Entry 8SGZ (electron microscopy, 3.20 A resolution); this record covers chains C and H of the 12 polymer chains in the assembly.

Chain C (and H):
Molecule: Propionyl-coa carboxylase beta chain, putative
Source organism: Leishmania tarentolae
Notes: chain H of this document is another copy of the same molecule, construct and numbering; everything in this record applies to it too
UniProt: A0A640KR17 (A0A640KR17_LEITA); residue numbers follow UniProt; this construct covers 34-522
Sequence (489 residues; row label = number of the first residue in the row):
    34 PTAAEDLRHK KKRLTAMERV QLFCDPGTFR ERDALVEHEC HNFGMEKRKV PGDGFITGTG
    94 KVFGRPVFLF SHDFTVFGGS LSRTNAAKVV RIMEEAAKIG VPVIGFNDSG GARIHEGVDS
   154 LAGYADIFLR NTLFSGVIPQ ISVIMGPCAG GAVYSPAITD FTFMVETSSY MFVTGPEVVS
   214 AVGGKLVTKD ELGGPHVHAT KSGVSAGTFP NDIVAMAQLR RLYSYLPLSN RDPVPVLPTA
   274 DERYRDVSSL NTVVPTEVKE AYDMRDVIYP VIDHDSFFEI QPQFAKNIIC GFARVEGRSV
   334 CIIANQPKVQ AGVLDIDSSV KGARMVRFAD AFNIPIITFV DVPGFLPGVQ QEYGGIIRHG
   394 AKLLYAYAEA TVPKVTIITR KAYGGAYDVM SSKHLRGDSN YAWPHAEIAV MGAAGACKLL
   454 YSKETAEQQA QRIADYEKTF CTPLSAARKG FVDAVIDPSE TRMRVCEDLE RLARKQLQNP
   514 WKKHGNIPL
Residues lining bound ligands: BTI (5-(hexahydro-2-oxo-1H-thieno[3,4-d]imidazol-6-yl)pentanal): Val346, Pro376, Gly377, Phe378, Pro380

Chain C / chain H interface:
Residue-residue contacts (139):
  Phe76(C) with Leu453(H), hydrophobic; Phe473(H), hydrophobic
  Ile147(C) with Met444(H), hydrophobic; Leu453(H), hydrophobic
  Gly150(C) with Val443(H)
  Val151(C) with Ile441(H); Phe484(H), hydrophobic
  Asp152(C) with Lys482(H), salt bridge
  Leu154(C) with Tyr420(H), hydrophobic; Asp421(H)
  Ala155(C) with His427(H); Phe484(H), hydrophobic
  Ala158(C) with Asp421(H); His427(H); Leu428(H)
  Phe161(C) with Leu397(H), hydrophobic
  Leu162(C) with His427(H); Leu428(H), hydrophobic; Arg429(H)
  Thr165(C) with Tyr398(H); Ala401(H); Glu402(H); Lys515(H)
  Leu166(C) with Arg429(H); Asn512(H); Pro513(H); Lys515(H)
  Ser168(C) with Tyr398(H), hydrogen bond; Lys515(H)
  Val170(C) with Lys515(H)
  Val186(C) with Ile390(H), hydrophobic
  Tyr187(C) with Phe378(H); Ile390(H); Gly393(H); Ala394(H)
  Ala190(C) with Ile390(H), hydrophobic
  Ile191(C) with Leu397(H), hydrophobic
  Asp193(C) with Asn519(H), hydrogen bond
  Met204(C) with Ile390(H), hydrophobic
  Val206(C) with Glu385(H); Ile389(H), hydrophobic
  Thr207(C) with Pro380(H)
  Val211(C) with Pro380(H), hydrophobic
  Val215(C) with Pro380(H), hydrophobic
  Glu224(C) with Tyr386(H), hydrogen bond (backbone-side chain)
  Val230(C) with Tyr386(H), hydrophobic
  His231(C) with Ile390(H)
  Lys234(C) with Tyr386(H), hydrogen bond
  Ser235(C) with Glu385(H); Arg391(H), hydrogen bond (backbone-side chain)
  Val237(C) with Arg391(H)
  Asn263(C) with Trp514(H); Lys515(H)
  Arg357(C) with Asn519(H), hydrogen bond; Ile520(H); Pro521(H); Leu522(H)
  Arg360(C) with His517(H); Gly518(H); Ile520(H)
  Phe361(C) with Asn519(H)
  Asp363(C) with Lys516(H), salt bridge; His517(H), salt bridge
  Ala364(C) with His517(H)
  Asn366(C) with Lys516(H), hydrogen bond
  Phe378(C) with Tyr187(H)
  Pro380(C) with Thr207(H); Val211(H), hydrophobic; Val215(H), hydrophobic
  Val382(C) with Leu225(H), hydrophobic
  Glu385(C) with Val206(H); Ser235(H)
  Tyr386(C) with Glu224(H), hydrogen bond (side chain-backbone); Val230(H), hydrophobic; Lys234(H), hydrogen bond
  Ile389(C) with Val206(H), hydrophobic
  Ile390(C) with Val186(H), hydrophobic; Tyr187(H); Ala190(H), hydrophobic; Met204(H), hydrophobic; His231(H)
  Arg391(C) with Ser235(H), hydrogen bond (side chain-backbone); Val237(H)
  Gly393(C) with Tyr187(H)
  Ala394(C) with Tyr187(H)
  Lys395(C) with Leu522(H)
  Leu397(C) with Phe161(H), hydrophobic; Ile191(H), hydrophobic
  Tyr398(C) with Thr165(H); Ser168(H), hydrogen bond
  Ala401(C) with Thr165(H)
  Glu402(C) with Thr165(H); His517(H), salt bridge
  Thr404(C) with Lys516(H), hydrogen bond
  Tyr420(C) with Leu154(H), hydrophobic
  Asp421(C) with Leu154(H); Ala158(H)
  His427(C) with Ala155(H); Ala158(H); Leu162(H)
  Leu428(C) with Ala158(H); Leu162(H), hydrophobic
  Arg429(C) with Leu162(H); Leu166(H)
  Ile441(C) with Val151(H)
  Val443(C) with Gly150(H)
  Met444(C) with Ile147(H), hydrophobic
  Leu453(C) with Phe76(H), hydrophobic; Ile147(H), hydrophobic
  Phe473(C) with Phe76(H), hydrophobic
  Lys482(C) with Asp152(H), salt bridge
  Phe484(C) with Val151(H), hydrophobic; Ala155(H), hydrophobic
  Asn512(C) with Leu166(H)
  Pro513(C) with Leu166(H)
  Trp514(C) with Asn263(H)
  Lys515(C) with Leu166(H); Ser168(H); Val170(H); Asn263(H)
  Lys516(C) with Asp363(H), salt bridge; Asn366(H), hydrogen bond; Thr404(H), hydrogen bond
  His517(C) with Arg360(H); Asp363(H), salt bridge; Ala364(H); Glu402(H), salt bridge
  Gly518(C) with Arg360(H)
  Asn519(C) with Ser168(H); Asp193(H), hydrogen bond; Arg357(H), hydrogen bond; Phe361(H)
  Ile520(C) with Arg357(H); Arg360(H); Leu522(H), hydrophobic
  Pro521(C) with Arg357(H)
  Leu522(C) with Arg357(H); Lys395(H); Ile520(H), hydrophobic
Other interface residues (no listed pair), chain C (97 interface residues in all): His148, Glu149, Ser153, Tyr157, Asp159, Phe167, Gly169, Phe205, Val212, Val220, Leu225, Gly236, Val353, Gly381, Gly388, Val405, Gly417, Ser425, Ala442, Leu452, Tyr454
Other interface residues (no listed pair), chain H (97 interface residues in all): His148, Glu149, Ser153, Tyr157, Asp159, Phe167, Gly169, Phe205, Val212, Val220, Gly236, Val353, Gly381, Val382, Gly388, Val405, Gly417, Ser425, Ala442, Leu452, Tyr454

Summary:
The chain C/chain H interface involves 97 residues from each chain; the contacts include 16 hydrogen bonds and
8 salt bridges. Polar contacts include Asp152(C)-Lys482(H), Asp363(C)-Lys516(H) and Asp363(C)-His517(H). Chain
C binds compound BTI.
Both chains are Propionyl-coa carboxylase beta chain, putative (Leishmania tarentolae). Entry 8SGZ (Leishmania
tarentolae propionyl-CoA carboxylase (alpha-6-beta-6)) was determined by electron microscopy (same publication
as 8SGX and 8SGY).
